PDB entry 7ET5 | X-ray diffraction, 1.05 A resolution | chain A

[Chain A]
Name: AP2/ERF and B3 domain-containing transcription repressor TEM1
From: Arabidopsis thaliana
Notes: fragment: AP2 domain
UniProtKB: Q9C6M5 (RAVL1_ARATH); numbering as in UniProt (aligned over 50-170)
Chain sequence (122 residues; numbered 49 to 170; the number before each row is that of its first residue):
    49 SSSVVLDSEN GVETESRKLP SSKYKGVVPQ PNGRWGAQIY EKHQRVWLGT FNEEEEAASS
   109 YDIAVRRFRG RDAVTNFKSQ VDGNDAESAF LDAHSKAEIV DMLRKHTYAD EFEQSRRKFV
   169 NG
Not modelled in the structure: 49-68, 168-170
Sequence notes: expression tag (49)
Swiss-Prot annotation at these positions:
  - DNA-binding region: K71 to K126 (AP2/ERF)

[In short]
UniProt lists a DNA-binding region.
Chain A is AP2/ERF and B3 domain-containing transcription repressor TEM1 (Arabidopsis thaliana); the
structure, Crystal structure of Arabidopsis TEM1 AP2 domain, was determined by X-ray diffraction, deposited
together with 7ET4 and 7ET6.
